6RJ9 - chains B and C of the 5 polymer chains in the assembly; structure by electron microscopy, 3.20 A resolution.

# Chain B
Protein: AcrIIA6
Organism: Streptococcus phage D1811
Reference sequence: A0A2U7VKE8 (A0A2U7VKE8_9CAUD); residue numbers follow UniProt; this construct covers 1-183
Chain sequence (183 residues; row label = number of the first residue in the row):
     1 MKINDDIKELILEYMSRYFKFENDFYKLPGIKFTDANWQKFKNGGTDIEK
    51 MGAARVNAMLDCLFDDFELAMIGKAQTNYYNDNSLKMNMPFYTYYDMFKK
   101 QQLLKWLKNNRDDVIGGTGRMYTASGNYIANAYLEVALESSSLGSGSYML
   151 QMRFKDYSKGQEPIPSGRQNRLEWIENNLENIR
What the authors report for this chain:
  - binding site for sgRNA: T118, R120, Y128, Q161, G167, R168, R171

# Chain C
Protein: CRISPR-associated endonuclease Cas9 1
Organism: Streptococcus thermophilus (strain ATCC BAA-491 / LMD-9)
Notes: EC 3.1.-.-
Reference sequence: Q03LF7 (CAS9A_STRTD); residues 1-1121 here = UniProt positions 1-1121
Chain sequence (1121 residues; numbered 1 to 1121; the number before each row is that of its first residue):
     1 MSDLVLGLDIGIGSVGVGILNKVTGEIIHKNSRIFPAAQAENNLVRRTNR
    51 QGRRLTRRKKHRRVRLNRLFEESGLITDFTKISINLNPYQLRVKGLTDEL
   101 SNEELFIALKNMVKHRGISYLDDASDDGNSSIGDYAQIVKENSKQLETKT
   151 PGQIQLERYQTYGQLRGDFTVEKDGKKHRLINVFPTSAYRSEALRILQTQ
   201 QEFNPQITDEFINRYLEILTGKRKYYHGPGNEKSRTDYGRYRTSGETLDN
   251 IFGILIGKCTFYPDEFRAAKASYTAQEFNLLNDLNNLTVPTETKKLSKEQ
   301 KNQIINYVKNEKAMGPAKLFKYIAKLLSCDVADIKGYRIDKSGKAEIHTF
   351 EAYRKMKTLETLDIEQMDRETLDKLAYVLTLNTEREGIQEALEHEFADGS
   401 FSQKQVDELVQFRKANSSIFGKGWHNFSVKLMMELIPELYETSEEQMTIL
   451 TRLGKQKTTSSSNKTKYIDEKLLTEEIYNPVVAKSVRQAIKIVNAAIKEY
   501 GDFDNIVIEMARETNEDDEKKAIQKIQKANKDEKDAAMLKAANQYNGKAE
   551 LPHSVFHGHKQLATKIRLWHQQGERCLYTGKTISIHDLINNSNQFEVDHI
   601 LPLSITFDDSLANKVLVYATANQEKGQRTPYQALDSMDDAWSFRELKAFV
   651 RESKTLSNKKKEYLLTEEDISKFDVRKKFIERNLVDTRYASRVVLNALQE
   701 HFRAHKIDTKVSVVRGQFTSQLRRHWGIEKTRDTYHHHAVDALIIAASSQ
   751 LNLWKKQKNTLVSYSEDQLLDIETGELISDDEYKESVFKAPYQHFVDTLK
   801 SKEFEDSILFSYQVDSKFNRKISDATIYATRQAKVGKDKADETYVLGKIK
   851 DIYTQDGYDAFMKIYKKDKSKFLMYRHDPQTFEKVIEPILENYPNKQINE
   901 KGKEVPCNPFLKYKEEHGYIRKYSKKGNGPEIKSLKYYDSKLGNHIDITP
   951 KDSNNKVVLQSVSPWRADVYFNKTTGKYEILGLKYADLQFEKGTGTYKIS
  1001 QEKYNDIKKKEGVDSDSEFKFTLYKNDLLLVKDTETKEQQLFRFLSRTMP
  1051 KQKHYVELKPYDKQKFEGGEALIKVLGNVANSGQCKKGLGKSNISIYKVR
  1101 TDVLGNQHIIKNEGDKPKLDF
Unresolved in the structure: 1-2, 123-133, 291-293, 457-463, 510-689, 728-735, 750-807, 893-908
Sequence notes: conflict T56 (Ala in Q03LF7), I132 (Val in Q03LF7)
UniProt features mapped onto this chain:
  - active site: D9 (For RuvC-like nuclease domain), H599 (Proton acceptor for HNH nuclease domain)
  - binding site (Mg(2+)): D9, E509, E513, H738

# Interface between chain B and chain C
Contacting residue pairs (16):
  K2(B) - S1015(C)
  K74(B) - E1002(C)  salt bridge
  T77(B) - Q1001(C)
  N78(B) - Q1001(C)  hydrogen bond
  Y80(B) - S1015(C)
  N81(B) - Y1004(C)
  N81(B) - N1005(C)  hydrogen bond
  N81(B) - K1008(C)
  D82(B) - D1115(C)
  D82(B) - K1116(C)  salt bridge
  N83(B) - E1018(C)
  N83(B) - F1019(C)
  N83(B) - D1115(C)  hydrogen bond (backbone-backbone)
  K86(B) - S1015(C)
  K86(B) - S1017(C)  hydrogen bond (side chain-backbone)
  M87(B) - E1018(C)
Interface residues without a listed pair, chain B (11 interface residues in all): S84
Interface residues without a listed pair, chain C (14 interface residues in all): D1016, G1114, P1117
From the paper, about this interface:
  - interface residues, chain B: K74(B), N78(B), N81(B), D82(B), N83(B)
  - interface residues, chain C: Q1001(C), K1008(C), D1115(C), K1116(C)

# In short
11 residues of chain B face 14 of chain C across their interface, with 4 hydrogen bonds and 2 salt bridges.
Polar pairs include K74(B)-E1002(C), D82(B)-K1116(C) and N78(B)-Q1001(C). From the paper: a binding site for
sgRNA at T118(B), R120(B) and Y128(B) among others; interface residues K74(B), N78(B) and Q1001(C) among
others.
Here chain B is AcrIIA6 (Streptococcus phage D1811) and chain C is CRISPR-associated endonuclease Cas9 1
(Streptococcus thermophilus (strain ATCC BAA-491 / LMD-9)). Entry 6RJ9 (Cryo-EM structure of
St1Cas9-sgRNA-tDNA20-AcrIIA6 monomeric assembly) was determined by electron microscopy (same publication as
6RJA, 6RJD and 6RJG).
